8IGQ - chains D and C of the 5 polymer chains in the assembly; structure by electron microscopy, 5.70 A resolution (low resolution: residue-level contacts below are approximate; hydrogen-bond / salt-bridge calls are withheld).

Chain D (and C):
Name: Cell division protein FtsX
Source organism: Mycobacterium tuberculosis
Notes: chain C of this document is another copy of the same molecule, construct and numbering; everything in this record applies to it too
UniProt: A0A045GRS5 (A0A045GRS5_MYCTX); residue numbers follow UniProt; this construct covers 1-297
Chain sequence (297 residues; numbered 1 to 297; the number before each row is that of its first residue):
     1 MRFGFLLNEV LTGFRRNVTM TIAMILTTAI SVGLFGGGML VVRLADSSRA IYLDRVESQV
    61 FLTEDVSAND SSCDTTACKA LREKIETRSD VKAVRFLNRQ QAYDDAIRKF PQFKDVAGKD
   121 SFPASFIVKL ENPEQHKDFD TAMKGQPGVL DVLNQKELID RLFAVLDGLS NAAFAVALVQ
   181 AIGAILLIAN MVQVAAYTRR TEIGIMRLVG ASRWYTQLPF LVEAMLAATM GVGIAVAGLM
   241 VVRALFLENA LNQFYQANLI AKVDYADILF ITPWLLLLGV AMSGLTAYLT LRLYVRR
Not modelled in the structure: 296-297
Disulfides: Cys-73/Cys-78

Chain D / chain C interface:
Pairs across the interface (32; chain D residue first):
  Thr-19(D) with Asn-190(C)
  Met-20(D) with Asn-190(C)
  Ile-22(D) with Leu-186(C)
  Ala-23(D) with Leu-186(C)
  Leu-26(D) with Val-179(C); Gly-183(C)
  Ile-30(D) with Val-179(C); Gln-180(C)
  Ala-164(D) with Asn-249(C)
  Val-165(D) with Ala-250(C); Phe-254(C)
  Gly-168(D) with Phe-246(C)
  Asn-171(D) with Phe-246(C)
  Ala-172(D) with Phe-246(C)
  Gln-180(D) with Thr-27(C)
  Gly-183(D) with Leu-26(C)
  Leu-186(D) with Thr-19(C); Ile-22(C); Ala-23(C)
  Asn-190(D) with Met-20(C)
  Tyr-197(D) with Tyr-197(C); Thr-198(C)
  Phe-246(D) with Gly-168(C); Asn-171(C); Ala-172(C)
  Ala-250(D) with Val-165(C)
  Gln-253(D) with Leu-158(C); Arg-161(C)
  Phe-254(D) with Arg-161(C); Val-165(C)
  Ala-257(D) with Arg-161(C)
  Leu-259(D) with Arg-161(C)
Also at the interface, not in a pair above, chain D (29 interface residues in all): Thr-27, Val-176, Val-179, Ile-182, Gln-193, Val-194, Val-242
Also at the interface, not in a pair above, chain C (30 interface residues in all): Ile-30, Ala-164, Ala-175, Ile-182, Leu-187, Val-194, Gln-253

Overview:
The interface between chain D and chain C involves 29 residues on one side and 30 on the other.
Both chains are Cell division protein FtsX (Mycobacterium tuberculosis). Entry 8IGQ (Cryo-EM structure of
Mycobacterium tuberculosis ADP bound FtsEX/RipC complex in peptidisc) was determined by electron microscopy,
deposited together with 8IDB, 8IDC, 8IDD and 8JIA.
